PDB entry 3HLV | X-ray diffraction, 3.00 A resolution | chains B and D of the 4 polymer chains in the assembly

[Chain B]
Name: Estrogen receptor
Organism: Homo sapiens
UniProtKB: P03372 (ESR1_HUMAN); numbering as in UniProt (aligned over 298-550)
Chain sequence (253 residues; row label = number of the first residue in the row):
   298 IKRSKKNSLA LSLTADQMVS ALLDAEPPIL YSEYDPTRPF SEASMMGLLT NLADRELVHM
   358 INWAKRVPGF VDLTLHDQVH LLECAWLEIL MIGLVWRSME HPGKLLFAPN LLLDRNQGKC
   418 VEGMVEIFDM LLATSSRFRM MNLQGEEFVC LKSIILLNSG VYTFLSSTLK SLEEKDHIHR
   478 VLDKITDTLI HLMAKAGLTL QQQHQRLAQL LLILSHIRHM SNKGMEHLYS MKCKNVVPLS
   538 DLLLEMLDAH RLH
Not modelled in the structure: 298-303, 463-467, 549-550
Sequence notes: engineered mutation Ser-537 (Tyr in P03372)
Residues lining bound ligands: J2Z ((9beta,13alpha,16beta)-3,16-dihydroxyestra-1,3,5(10)-trien-17-one): Met-343, Leu-346, Thr-347, Leu-349, Ala-350, Glu-353, Leu-384, Leu-387, Met-388, Leu-391, Arg-394, Phe-404, Met-421, Ile-424, Leu-428, Gly-521, His-524, Leu-525

[Chain D]
Name: Nuclear receptor coactivator 2
UniProtKB: Q9WUI9 (NCOA2_RAT); numbering as in UniProt (aligned over 686-698)
Chain sequence (13 residues; each row starts with the number of its first residue):
   686 KHKILHRLLQ DSS
Not modelled in the structure: 686, 697-698
Curated features (UniProtKB/Swiss-Prot):
  - motif: Leu-690 to Leu-694 (LXXLL motif 2)

[How chain B and chain D interact]
Contacting residue pairs (20; chain B residue first):
  Ile-358(B) / Leu-690(D)  hydrophobic
  Ile-358(B) / Leu-693(D)  hydrophobic
  Ile-358(B) / Leu-694(D)  hydrophobic
  Lys-362(B) / Leu-693(D)  hydrogen bond (side chain-backbone)
  Lys-362(B) / Leu-694(D)  hydrogen bond (side chain-backbone)
  Lys-362(B) / Asp-696(D)  hydrogen bond (side chain-backbone)
  Leu-372(B) / His-691(D)
  Leu-372(B) / Leu-694(D)  hydrophobic
  Leu-372(B) / Gln-695(D)
  Gln-375(B) / Leu-694(D)
  Val-376(B) / Leu-690(D)  hydrophobic
  Val-376(B) / Leu-694(D)
  Leu-379(B) / Leu-694(D)  hydrophobic
  Glu-380(B) / Leu-690(D)
  Asp-538(B) / Ile-689(D)
  Leu-539(B) / Ile-689(D)  hydrophobic
  Glu-542(B) / Lys-688(D)
  Glu-542(B) / Ile-689(D)  hydrogen bond (side chain-backbone)
  Glu-542(B) / Leu-690(D)  hydrogen bond (side chain-backbone)
  Met-543(B) / Leu-690(D)  hydrophobic
Interface residues without a listed pair, chain B (12 interface residues in all): Phe-367
Interface residues without a listed pair, chain D (9 interface residues in all): His-687

[In short]
12 residues of chain B face 9 of chain D across their interface, with 5 hydrogen bonds. Polar pairs include
Lys-362(B)/Leu-693(D), Lys-362(B)/Leu-694(D) and Lys-362(B)/Asp-696(D). Bound to chain B: compound J2Z.
Chain B is Estrogen receptor (Homo sapiens) and chain D is Nuclear receptor coactivator 2; the structure,
Crystal structure of human Estrogen Receptor Alpha Ligand-Binding Domain in complex with a Glucocorticoid
Receptor Interacting ..., was determined by X-ray diffraction.
